Entry 1B2X (X-ray diffraction, 1.80 A resolution); this record covers chain A.

Chain A:
Protein: Protein (barnase)
Source organism: Bacillus amyloliquefaciens
Notes: EC 3.1.27.3
UniProt: P00648 (RNBR_BACAM); residues 1-110 here correspond to UniProt positions 48-157 (UniProt number = residue number + 47)
Amino-acid sequence (110 residues; row label = number of the first residue in the row):
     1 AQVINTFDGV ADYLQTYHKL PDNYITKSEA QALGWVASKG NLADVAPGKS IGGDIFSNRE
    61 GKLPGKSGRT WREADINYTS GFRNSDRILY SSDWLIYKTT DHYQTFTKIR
Disordered / not traced: 1
Swiss-Prot annotation at these positions:
  - active site: Glu73 (Proton acceptor), His102 (Proton donor)

Summary:
UniProt lists active-site residues Glu73 and His102.
Chain A is Protein (barnase) (Bacillus amyloliquefaciens); the structure, Barnase wildtype structure at ph 7.5
from a cryo_cooled crystal at 100K, was determined by X-ray diffraction, deposited together with 1B20, 1B21
and 1B2Z.
